PDB entry 9IVM | electron microscopy, 3.22 A resolution | chains B and G of the 6 polymer chains in the assembly

== Chain B ==
Molecule: Guanine nucleotide-binding protein G(I)/G(S)/G(T) subunit beta-1
Source organism: Homo sapiens
Reference sequence: P62873 (GBB1_HUMAN); residue numbers follow UniProt; this construct covers 2-340
Amino-acid sequence (345 residues; each row starts with the number of its first residue; numbers below 1 keep their minus sign (Met-4 is residue -4)):
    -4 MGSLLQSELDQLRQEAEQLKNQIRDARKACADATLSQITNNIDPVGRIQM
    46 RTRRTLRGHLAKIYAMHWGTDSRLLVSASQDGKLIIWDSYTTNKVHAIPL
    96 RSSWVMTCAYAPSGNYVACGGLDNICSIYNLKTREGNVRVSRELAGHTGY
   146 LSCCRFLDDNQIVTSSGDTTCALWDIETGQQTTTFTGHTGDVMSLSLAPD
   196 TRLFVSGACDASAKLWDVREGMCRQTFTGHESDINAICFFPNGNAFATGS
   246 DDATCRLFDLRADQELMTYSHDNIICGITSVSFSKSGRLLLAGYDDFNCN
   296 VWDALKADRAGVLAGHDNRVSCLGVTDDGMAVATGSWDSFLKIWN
Not modelled in the structure: -4 to 2
Differences from the reference sequence: initiating methionine (-4); expression tag (-3 to 1)
Swiss-Prot annotation at these positions:
  - modified residue: Ser2 (N-acetylserine), His266 (Phosphohistidine)
  - natural variant: Leu30 (L30F: In MRD42; uncertain significance), Arg52 (R52G: In MRD42), Gly64 (G64V: In MRD42), Asp76 (D76E: In MRD42; D76G: In MRD42), Gly77 (G77S: In MRD42), Lys78 (K78R: In MRD42), Ile80 (I80N: In MRD42; I80T: In MRD42), His91 (H91R: In MRD42; uncertain significance), Ala92 (A92T: In MRD42), Pro94 (P94S: In MRD42), Leu95 (L95P: In MRD42), Arg96 (R96L: In MRD42), 5 further natural variant entries in UniProt

== Chain G ==
Molecule: Guanine nucleotide-binding protein G(I)/G(S)/G(O) subunit gamma-2
Source organism: Homo sapiens
Reference sequence: P59768 (GBG2_HUMAN); residues 2-71 here = UniProt positions 2-71
Amino-acid sequence (70 residues; each row starts with the number of its first residue):
     2 ASNNTASIAQARKLVEQLKMEANIDRIKVSKAAADLMAYCEAHAKEDPLL
    52 TPVPASENPFREKKFFCAIL
Not modelled in the structure: 2-6, 63-71
Swiss-Prot annotation at these positions:
  - modified residue: Ala2 (N-acetylalanine), Cys68 (Cysteine methyl ester)
  - lipidation: Cys68 (S-geranylgeranyl cysteine)

== Chain B / chain G interface ==
Residue-residue contacts (66):
  Leu4(B) - Ser8(G)
  Leu7(B) - Ala12(G)  hydrophobic
  Glu10(B) - Val16(G)
  Glu10(B) - Lys20(G)  salt bridge
  Leu14(B) - Lys20(G)
  Ile18(B) - Leu19(G)  hydrophobic
  Ala21(B) - Arg27(G)
  Arg22(B) - Arg27(G)
  Ala24(B) - Lys29(G)  hydrogen bond (backbone-side chain)
  Cys25(B) - Lys29(G)
  Cys25(B) - Val30(G)  hydrogen bond (backbone-backbone)
  Ala26(B) - Val30(G)
  Asp27(B) - Lys29(G)
  Asp27(B) - Val30(G)
  Asp27(B) - Ser31(G)
  Ala28(B) - Val30(G)
  Leu30(B) - Ala34(G)  hydrophobic
  Thr34(B) - Met38(G)
  Ile37(B) - Met38(G)  hydrophobic
  Val40(B) - Leu51(G)  hydrophobic
  Arg48(B) - Asn59(G)
  Arg48(B) - Phe61(G)
  Arg49(B) - Pro60(G)  hydrogen bond (side chain-backbone)
  Arg49(B) - Phe61(G)
  Arg49(B) - Arg62(G)
  Ser84(B) - Phe61(G)
  Tyr85(B) - Pro60(G)
  Cys218(B) - Gln18(G)  hydrogen bond (backbone-side chain)
  Arg219(B) - Glu22(G)
  Gln220(B) - Glu22(G)
  Thr221(B) - Glu22(G)  hydrogen bond (backbone-side chain)
  Phe235(B) - Leu37(G)  hydrophobic
  Phe235(B) - Cys41(G)  hydrophobic
  Pro236(B) - Tyr40(G)
  Asn237(B) - Leu37(G)
  Asn237(B) - Tyr40(G)
  Asp254(B) - Ala33(G)
  Arg256(B) - Arg27(G)
  Arg256(B) - Ile28(G)  hydrogen bond (backbone-backbone)
  Ala257(B) - Arg27(G)
  Ala257(B) - Ile28(G)
  Ala257(B) - Val30(G)  hydrophobic
  Asp258(B) - Ile25(G)
  Asp258(B) - Arg27(G)  salt bridge
  Leu261(B) - Val30(G)  hydrophobic
  Leu261(B) - Leu37(G)  hydrophobic
  Ser279(B) - Asp48(G)  hydrogen bond
  Lys280(B) - Glu47(G)
  Lys280(B) - Asp48(G)
  Ser281(B) - Tyr40(G)
  Ser281(B) - Cys41(G)
  Ser281(B) - His44(G)
  Ser281(B) - Asp48(G)  hydrogen bond
  Gly282(B) - Cys41(G)  hydrogen bond (backbone-side chain)
  Leu284(B) - Leu50(G)  hydrophobic
  Leu300(B) - Cys41(G)  hydrophobic
  Asp323(B) - Pro49(G)
  Gly324(B) - Pro49(G)
  Gly324(B) - Leu50(G)
  Met325(B) - Pro49(G)  hydrophobic
  Met325(B) - Pro60(G)
  Met325(B) - Phe61(G)
  Ala326(B) - Phe61(G)  hydrophobic
  Val327(B) - Leu50(G)  hydrophobic
  Ile338(B) - Phe61(G)  hydrophobic
  Asn340(B) - Asn59(G)  hydrogen bond
Interface residues without a listed pair, chain B (57 interface residues in all): Gln17, Ile33, Asn36, Ile43, Met45, Trp63, Ala240, Leu252, Gln259, Arg283, Leu286, Val320
Interface residues without a listed pair, chain G (34 interface residues in all): Ile9, Arg13, Ala23, Asp36, Ala45

== Overview ==
57 residues of chain B face 34 of chain G across their interface; the contacts include 10 hydrogen bonds and 2
salt bridges. Polar contacts include Glu10(B)-Lys20(G), Asp258(B)-Arg27(G) and Ala24(B)-Lys29(G).
Here chain B is Guanine nucleotide-binding protein G(I)/G(S)/G(T) subunit beta-1 and chain G is Guanine
nucleotide-binding protein G(I)/G(S)/G(O) subunit gamma-2, both from Homo sapiens. Entry 9IVM (Cryo-EM
structure of the GLP-1(9-36)-bound human GLP-1R-Gs complex in the presence of LSN3318839) was determined by
electron microscopy (same publication as 9IVG).
